8G6I - chains B and C of the 3 polymer chains in the assembly; structure by electron microscopy, 4.23 A resolution (low resolution: residue-level contacts below are approximate; hydrogen-bond / salt-bridge calls are withheld).

[Chain B]
Molecule: NB33 light chain
Source organism: Homo sapiens
Chain sequence (211 residues; row label = number of the first residue in the row):
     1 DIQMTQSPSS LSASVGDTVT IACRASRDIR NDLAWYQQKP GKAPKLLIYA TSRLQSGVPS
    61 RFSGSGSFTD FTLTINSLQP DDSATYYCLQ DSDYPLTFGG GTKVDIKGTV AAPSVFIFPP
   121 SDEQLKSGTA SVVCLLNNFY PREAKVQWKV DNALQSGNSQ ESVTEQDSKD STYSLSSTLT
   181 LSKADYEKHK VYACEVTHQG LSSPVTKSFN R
Disulfide bonds: Cys23-Cys88, Cys134-Cys194

[Chain C]
Molecule: NB33 heavy chain
Source organism: Homo sapiens
Chain sequence (215 residues; each row starts with the number of its first residue):
     1 EVQLVESGGG VVQPGRSLRL SCVDSGLTFS SYGMHWVRQA PGAGLEWVAV ISYDGNDKYY
    61 ADSVKGRFAI SRDNAKNTLY LQMNSLTIED TAVYYCAKDL IESNIAEAFW GQGTLVTVSS
   121 KGPSVFPLAP CSRSTSESTA ALGCLVKDYF PEPVTVSWNS GALTSGVHTF PAVLQSSGLY
   181 SLSSVVTVPS SSLGTATYTC NVDHKPSNTK VDKRV
Disulfide bonds: Cys22-Cys96, Cys144-Cys200

[Interface between chain B and chain C]
Contacting residue pairs - 48 pairs, chain B then chain C:
  Tyr36(B) with Trp110(C)
  Gln38(B) with Gln39(C)
  Gly41(B) with Ala172(C)
  Ala43(B) with Tyr95(C)
  Pro44(B) with Gln39(C); Tyr95(C); Trp110(C)
  Lys45(B) with Ala108(C); Trp110(C)
  Leu46(B) with Glu107(C)
  Tyr49(B) with Glu107(C)
  Tyr87(B) with Ala40(C); Ala43(C); Gly44(C)
  Leu89(B) with Tyr53(C)
  Asp93(B) with Asp54(C)
  Leu96(B) with Tyr53(C); Tyr60(C)
  Thr97(B) with Tyr60(C)
  Phe98(B) with Gly44(C); Val50(C)
  Gly100(B) with Gly42(C); Ala43(C)
  Val115(B) with Glu137(C); Thr139(C)
  Phe116(B) with Glu137(C)
  Ile117(B) with Glu137(C)
  Ser121(B) with Phe126(C); Leu128(C)
  Asp122(B) with Phe126(C)
  Glu123(B) with Phe126(C)
  Leu135(B) with Ala141(C)
  Asn137(B) with Thr139(C)
  Gln160(B) with Ser176(C)
  Ser162(B) with Val173(C)
  Val163(B) with Leu174(C)
  Thr164(B) with Pro171(C)
  Glu165(B) with Pro171(C)
  Lys169(B) with Val186(C); Thr187(C)
  Asp170(B) with Val185(C); Val186(C); Thr187(C)
  Ser174(B) with Ser181(C); Leu182(C); Ser183(C)
  Ser176(B) with Leu179(C)
  Lys207(B) with Arg133(C)
Interface residues without a listed pair, chain B (41 interface residues in all): Pro40, Thr85, Gly101, Ser114, Phe118, Glu161, Thr172, Leu175
Interface residues without a listed pair, chain C (36 interface residues in all): Pro41, Leu45, Ser103, Pro130, Thr169

[Overview]
Chain B and chain C form an interface of 41 and 36 residues respectively.
Chain B is NB33 light chain and chain C is NB33 heavy chain, both from Homo sapiens; the structure,
Coagulation factor VIII bound to a patient-derived anti-C1 domain antibody inhibitor, was determined by
electron microscopy.
